PDB entry 9D3C | electron microscopy, 3.96 A resolution | chains A and B of the 4 polymer chains in the assembly

[Chain A]
Molecule: Glutamate receptor ionotropic, NMDA 1
Source organism: Homo sapiens
Reference sequence: Q05586 (NMDZ1_HUMAN); residues 23-847 here = UniProt positions 23-847
Sequence (825 residues; row label = number of the first residue in the row):
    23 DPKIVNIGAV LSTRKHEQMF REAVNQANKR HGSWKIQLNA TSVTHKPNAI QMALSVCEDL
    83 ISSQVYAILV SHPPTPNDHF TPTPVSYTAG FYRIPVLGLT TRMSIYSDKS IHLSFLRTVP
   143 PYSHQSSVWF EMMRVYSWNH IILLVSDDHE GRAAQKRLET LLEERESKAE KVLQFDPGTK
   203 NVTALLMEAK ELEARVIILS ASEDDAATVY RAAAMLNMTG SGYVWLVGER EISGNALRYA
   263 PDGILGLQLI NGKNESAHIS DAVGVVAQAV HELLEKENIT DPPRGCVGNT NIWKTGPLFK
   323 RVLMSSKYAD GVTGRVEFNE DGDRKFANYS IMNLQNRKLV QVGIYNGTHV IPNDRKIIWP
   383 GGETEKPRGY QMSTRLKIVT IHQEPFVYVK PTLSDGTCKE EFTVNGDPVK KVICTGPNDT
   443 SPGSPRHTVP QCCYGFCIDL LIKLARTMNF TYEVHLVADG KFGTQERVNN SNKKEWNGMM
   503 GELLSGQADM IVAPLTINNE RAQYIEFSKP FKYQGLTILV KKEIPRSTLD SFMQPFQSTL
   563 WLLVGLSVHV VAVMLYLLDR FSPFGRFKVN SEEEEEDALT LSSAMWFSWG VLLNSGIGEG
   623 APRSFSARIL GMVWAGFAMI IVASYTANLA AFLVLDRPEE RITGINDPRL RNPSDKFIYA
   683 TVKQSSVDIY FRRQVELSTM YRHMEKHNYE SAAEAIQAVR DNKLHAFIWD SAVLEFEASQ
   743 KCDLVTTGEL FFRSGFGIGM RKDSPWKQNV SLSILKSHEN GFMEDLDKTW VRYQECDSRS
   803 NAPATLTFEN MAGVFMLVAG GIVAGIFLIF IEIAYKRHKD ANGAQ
Not modelled in the structure: 23-24, 492-493, 549-551, 586-599, 799-817, 842-847
Construct notes: engineered mutation Asn844 (Arg in Q05586), Gly845 (Arg in Q05586), Ala846 (Lys in Q05586)
Disulfide bonds: Cys79-Cys308, Cys436-Cys455, Cys744-Cys798
Glycans and other covalent adducts: N-acetylglucosamine (NAG) linked to Asn203, Asn368, Asn471, Asn771
Residues lining bound ligands:
  - glycine (GLY): Phe484, Pro516, Leu517, Thr518, Arg523, Ser687, Trp731, Asp732
  - Esketamine (JC9; (2S)-2-(2-chlorophenyl)-2-(methylamino)cyclohexan-1-one): Met641, Val644, Thr648

[Chain B]
Molecule: Glutamate receptor ionotropic, NMDA 2B
Source organism: Homo sapiens
Reference sequence: Q13224 (NMDE2_HUMAN); residues 27-852 here = UniProt positions 27-852
Sequence (884 residues; numbered -8 to 875; the number before each row is that of its first residue; numbers below 1 keep their minus sign (Trp-8 is residue -8)):
    -8 WSHPQFEKGG GSGGGSGGSA WSHPQFEKGA LVPRGRSQKS PPSIGIAVIL VGTSDEVAIK
    52 DAHEKDDFHH LSVVPRVELV AMNETDPKSI ITRICDLMSD RKIQGVVFAD DTDQEAIAQI
   112 LDFISAQTLT PILGIHGGSS MIMADKDESS MFFQFGPSIE QQASVMLNIM EEYDWYIFSI
   172 VTTYFPGYQD FVNKIRSTIE NSFVGWELEE VLLLDMSLDD GDSKIQNQLK KLQSPIILLY
   232 CTKEEATYIF EVANSVGLTG YGYTWIVPSL VAGDTDTVPA EFPTGLISVS YDEWDYGLPA
   292 RVRDGIAIIT TAASDMLSEH SFIPEPKSSC YNTHEKRIYQ SNMLNRYLIN VTFEGRNLSF
   352 SEDGYQMHPK LVIILLNKER KWERVGKWKD KSLQMKYYVW PRMCPETEEQ EDDHLSIVTL
   412 EEAPFVIVES VDPLSGTCMR NTVPCQKRIV TENKTDEEPG YIKKCCKGFC IDILKKISKS
   472 VKFTYDLYLV TNGKHGKKIN GTWNGMIGEV VMKRAYMAVG SLTINEERSE VVDFSVPFIE
   532 TGISVMVSRS NGTVSPSAFL EPFSADVWVM MFVMLLIVSA VAVFVFEYFS PVGYNRSLAD
   592 GREPGGPSFT IGKAIWLLWG LVFNNSVPVQ NPKGTTSKIM VSVWAFFAVI FLASYTANLA
   652 AFMIQEEYVD QVSGLSDKKF QRPNDFSPPF RFGTVPNGST ERNIRNNYAE MHAYMGKFNQ
   712 RGVDDALLSL KTGKLDAFIY DAAVLNYMAG RDEGCKLVTI GSGKVFASTG YGIAIQKDSG
   772 WKRQVDLAIL QLFGDGEMEE LEALWLTGIC HNEKNEVMSS QLDIDNMAGV FYMLGAAMAL
   832 SLITFISEHL FYWQFRHSFM GGPGSGATNF SLLKQAGDVE ENPG
Not modelled in the structure: -8 to 33, 395-402, 441-450, 582-597, 846-875
Construct notes: expression tag (-8 to 26, 853-875); engineered mutation Ser588 (Cys in Q13224), Ser838 (Cys in Q13224), Ser849 (Cys in Q13224)
Disulfide bonds: Cys86-Cys321, Cys429-Cys456, Cys436-Cys457, Cys746-Cys801
Glycans and other covalent adducts: N-acetylglucosamine (NAG) linked to Asn688
Residues lining bound ligands:
  - glutamic acid (GLU): His486, Ser512, Thr514, Gly689, Ser690, Thr691, Glu692, Tyr731, Asp732, Tyr762
  - Esketamine (JC9; (2S)-2-(2-chlorophenyl)-2-(methylamino)cyclohexan-1-one): Asn615, Leu643, Thr647

[How chain A and chain B interact]
Residue-residue contacts - 82 pairs, chain A then chain B:
  Ile72(A) with Gln118(B); Cys321(B); Thr324(B)
  Gln73(A) with Cys321(B); Tyr322(B)
  Ala75(A) with Lys79(B), hydrogen bond (backbone-side chain); Phe114(B), hydrophobic
  Leu76(A) with Tyr322(B)
  Cys79(A) with Lys79(B)
  Pro106(A) with Phe114(B), hydrophobic
  Tyr109(A) with Gln110(B); Phe114(B), hydrophobic
  Thr110(A) with Lys79(B)
  Phe113(A) with Pro78(B), hydrophobic; Lys79(B); Ala107(B), hydrophobic; Gln110(B); Ile111(B), hydrophobic
  Tyr114(A) with Asp77(B), hydrogen bond
  Ser132(A) with Pro177(B)
  Ile133(A) with Asp136(B)
  Cys308(A) with Asp77(B); Lys79(B); Ser80(B)
  Val309(A) with Glu75(B); Asp77(B); Ser80(B)
  Gly310(A) with Glu75(B)
  Asn311(A) with Asp77(B)
  Thr312(A) with Glu75(B); Thr76(B), hydrogen bond; Asp77(B), hydrogen bond (side chain-backbone)
  Arg323(A) with Ser208(B), hydrogen bond (side chain-backbone); Leu209(B), hydrogen bond (side chain-backbone); Asp210(B)
  Arg489(A) with Glu191(B)
  Asn494(A) with Ser188(B)
  Gln556(A) with Gln812(B), hydrogen bond
  Pro557(A) with Gln812(B); Leu813(B)
  Phe558(A) with Gln812(B); Leu813(B), hydrophobic
  Gln559(A) with Gln812(B), hydrogen bond; Leu813(B), hydrogen bond (side chain-backbone)
  Thr561(A) with Ile815(B)
  Leu562(A) with Leu813(B); Asp814(B); Ile815(B), hydrophobic
  Leu565(A) with Ile815(B), hydrophobic
  Leu580(A) with Phe836(B), hydrophobic
  Phe583(A) with Phe836(B)
  Pro585(A) with His840(B)
  Val613(A) with Ser617(B), hydrogen bond (backbone-side chain)
  Asn616(A) with Ser617(B)
  Ser617(A) with Ser617(B)
  Glu621(A) with Pro619(B)
  Phe627(A) with Glu839(B)
  Ser628(A) with Phe836(B); Glu839(B)
  Arg630(A) with Gly603(B); Lys604(B)
  Gly633(A) with Trp607(B)
  Met634(A) with Trp610(B), hydrogen bond (backbone-side chain)
  Gly638(A) with Phe614(B)
  Met641(A) with Phe614(B), hydrophobic; Leu643(B), hydrophobic
  Ile642(A) with Tyr646(B); Val821(B), hydrophobic
  Ala649(A) with Ala651(B), hydrophobic
  Asn650(A) with Met654(B); Leu813(B)
  Ala652(A) with Ala651(B), hydrophobic
  Ala653(A) with Met654(B), hydrophobic; Ile655(B), hydrophobic
  Val656(A) with Ile655(B), hydrophobic
  Leu657(A) with Val808(B), hydrophobic
  Pro670(A) with Thr798(B); Ile800(B), hydrophobic
  Arg671(A) with Ile800(B)
  Val697(A) with Arg431(B); Asn432(B)
  Arg704(A) with Met430(B)
Other interface residues (no listed pair), chain A (67 interface residues in all): Asn70, Asp130, Val566, Phe609, Gly612, Ile631, Val635, Ala637, Phe639, Ile643, Ala645, Ser646, Thr648, Phe654, Glu661
Other interface residues (no listed pair), chain B (65 interface residues in all): Thr83, Ala135, Gly178, Asn323, Phe550, Asn616, Val618, Thr647, Leu650, Gly799, Met809, Ser810, Met818, Phe822, Ala828, Ser832, Thr835, Tyr843

[In short]
The interface between chain A and chain B involves 67 residues on one side and 65 on the other, with 11
hydrogen bonds. Polar contacts include Ala75(A)-Lys79(B), Tyr114(A)-Asp77(B) and Thr312(A)-Thr76(B).
Esketamine is bound between chain A and chain B. Chain A binds glycine.
Chain A is Glutamate receptor ionotropic, NMDA 1 and chain B is Glutamate receptor ionotropic, NMDA 2B, both
from Homo sapiens; the structure, Gly-,Glu-,(S)-(+)-ketamine bound GluN1a-2B-2D NMDAR, was determined by
electron microscopy, deposited together with 9D37, 9D38, 9D39, 9D3A and 9D3B.
